1COW - chains D and G of the 7 polymer chains in the assembly; structure by X-ray diffraction, 3.10 A resolution.

[Chain D]
Name: Bovine mitochondrial F1-atpase
From: Bos taurus
Notes: EC 3.6.1.34
UniProtKB: P00829 (ATPB_BOVIN); residues -3 to 478 here correspond to UniProt positions 47-528 (UniProt number = residue number + 50)
Amino-acid sequence (482 residues; row label = number of the first residue in the row; numbers below 1 keep their minus sign (Ala-3 is residue -3)):
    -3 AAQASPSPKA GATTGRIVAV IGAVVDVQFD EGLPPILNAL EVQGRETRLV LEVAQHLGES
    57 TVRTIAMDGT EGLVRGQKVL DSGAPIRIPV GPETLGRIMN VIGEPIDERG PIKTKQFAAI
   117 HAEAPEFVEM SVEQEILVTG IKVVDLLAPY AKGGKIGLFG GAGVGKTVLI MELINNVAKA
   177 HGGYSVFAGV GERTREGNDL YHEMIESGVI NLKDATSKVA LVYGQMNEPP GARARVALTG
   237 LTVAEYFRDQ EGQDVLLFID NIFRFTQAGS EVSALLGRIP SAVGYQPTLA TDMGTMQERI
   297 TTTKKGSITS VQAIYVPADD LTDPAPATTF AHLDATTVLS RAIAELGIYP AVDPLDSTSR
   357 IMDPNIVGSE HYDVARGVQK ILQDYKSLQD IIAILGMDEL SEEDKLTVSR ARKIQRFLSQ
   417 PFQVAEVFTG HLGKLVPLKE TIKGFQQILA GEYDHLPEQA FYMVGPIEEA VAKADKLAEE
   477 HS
Disordered / not traced: -3 to 8, 476-478
Ion coordination: Mg2+: Thr163 (together with ADP)
Ligand contacts: ADP (adenosine-5'-diphosphate): Gly157, Ala158, Gly159, Val160, Gly161, Lys162, Thr163, Val164, Tyr345, Pro346, Phe418, Ala421, Phe424, Thr425
UniProt features mapped onto this chain:
  - binding site (ADP): Gly159, Val160, Gly161, Lys162, Thr163, Val164
  - binding site (ATP): Gly159, Gly161, Lys162, Thr163, Val164, Arg189
  - binding site (phosphate): Gly159, Val160, Gly161, Lys162, Thr163
  - binding site (Mg(2+)): Thr163, Glu188
  - modified residue: Lys74 (N6-acetyllysine), Lys111 (N6-acetyllysine), Lys148 (N6-acetyllysine), Lys209 (N6-acetyllysine), Lys214 (N6-acetyllysine), Thr262 (Phosphothreonine), Ser365 (Phosphoserine), Lys376 (N6-acetyllysine), Ser383 (Phosphoserine), Lys430 (N6-acetyllysine), Lys435 (N6-acetyllysine), Lys472 (N6-acetyllysine)
  - glycosylation: Ser56 (O-linked (GlcNAc) serine)

[Chain G]
Name: Bovine mitochondrial F1-atpase
From: Bos taurus
Notes: EC 3.6.1.34
UniProtKB: P05631 (ATPG_BOVIN); residues 1-272 here correspond to UniProt positions 26-297 (UniProt number = residue number + 25)
Amino-acid sequence (272 residues; row label = number of the first residue in the row):
     1 ATLKDITRRL KSIKNIQKIT KSMKMVAAAK YARAERELKP ARVYGVGSLA LYEKADIKTP
    61 EDKKKHLIIG VSSDRGLCGA IHSSVAKQMK SEAANLAAAG KEVKIIGVGD KIRSILHRTH
   121 SDQFLVTFKE VGRRPPTFGD ASVIALELLN SGYEFDEGSI IFNRFRSVIS YKTEEKPIFS
   181 LDTISSAESM SIYDDIDADV LRNYQEYSLA NIIYYSLKES TTSEQSARMT AMDNASKNAS
   241 EMIDKLTLTF NRTRQAVITK ELIEIISGAA AL
Disordered / not traced: 45-76, 91-208
UniProt features mapped onto this chain:
  - modified residue: Lys14 (N6-acetyllysine), Lys24 (N6-succinyllysine), Lys30 (N6-acetyllysine), Lys90 (N6-acetyllysine), Ser121 (Phosphoserine), Lys129 (N6-acetyllysine), Lys172 (N6-acetyllysine), Lys245 (N6-succinyllysine)

[Chain D / chain G interface]
Contacting residue pairs (22; chain D residue first):
  Gly273(D) - Leu272(G)
  Arg274(D) - Leu272(G)
  Ile275(D) - Ala269(G)  hydrophobic
  Ile275(D) - Leu272(G)
  Pro276(D) - Ile265(G)
  Pro276(D) - Gly268(G)
  Pro276(D) - Ala269(G)
  Ala278(D) - Glu261(G)
  Val279(D) - Glu261(G)
  Gln385(D) - Arg8(G)
  Asp386(D) - Arg8(G)  salt bridge
  Asp386(D) - Ser12(G)
  Ile387(D) - Asn15(G)
  Ile387(D) - Ile16(G)  hydrophobic
  Ile387(D) - Ile19(G)  hydrophobic
  Ile390(D) - Ile16(G)  hydrophobic
  Leu391(D) - Ile16(G)  hydrophobic
  Leu391(D) - Ile19(G)  hydrophobic
  Leu391(D) - Thr20(G)
  Leu391(D) - Leu77(G)
  Glu395(D) - Met23(G)
  Glu395(D) - Arg228(G)  salt bridge
Interface residues without a listed pair, chain D (14 interface residues in all): Ala270, Ser277
Interface residues without a listed pair, chain G (15 interface residues in all): Glu264

[Summary]
Chain D and chain G form an interface of 14 and 15 residues respectively, with 2 salt bridges. Among the polar
pairs are Asp386(D)-Arg8(G) and Glu395(D)-Arg228(G). Ligands of chain D: ADP.
Here chain D is Bovine mitochondrial F1-atpase and chain G is Bovine mitochondrial F1-atpase, both from Bos
taurus. Entry 1COW (Bovine mitochondrial F1-atpase complexed with aurovertin B) was determined by X-ray
diffraction.
